5OVK - chains A and B of the 4 polymer chains in the assembly; structure by X-ray diffraction, 1.45 A resolution.

# Chain A (and B)
Molecule: 3-oxoacyl-[acyl-carrier-protein] reductase FabG
Source organism: Mycobacterium smegmatis (strain ATCC 700084 / mc(2)155)
Notes: EC 1.1.1.100; chain B of this document is another copy of the same molecule, construct and numbering; everything in this record applies to it too
UniProt: P71534 (FABG_MYCS2); residues 1-255 here = UniProt positions 1-255
Chain sequence (256 residues; each row starts with the number of its first residue; numbering starts at 0):
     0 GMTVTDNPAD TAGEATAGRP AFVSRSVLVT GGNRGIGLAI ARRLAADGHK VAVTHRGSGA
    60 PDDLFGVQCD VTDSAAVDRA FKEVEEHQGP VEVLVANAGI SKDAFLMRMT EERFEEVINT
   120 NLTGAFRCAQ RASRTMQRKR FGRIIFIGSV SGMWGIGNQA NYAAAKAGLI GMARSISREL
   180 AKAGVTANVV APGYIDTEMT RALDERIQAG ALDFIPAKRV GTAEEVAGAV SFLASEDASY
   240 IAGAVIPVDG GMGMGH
Disordered / not traced: 0-13 (chain B: 0-13, 197-209)
Differences from the reference sequence: expression tag (0)
Swiss-Prot annotation at these positions:
  - active site: Tyr161 (Proton acceptor)
  - binding site (NADP(+)): Asn32 to Ile35, Arg55, Asp69, Val70, Gly98, Tyr161, Lys165, Ile194, Arg205
  - site: Ser148 (Important for activity)
Residues lining bound ligands: NADPH (NDP; NADPH dihydro-nicotinamide-adenine-dinucleotide phosphate): Gly30, Gly31, Asn32, Arg33, Gly34, Ile35, Thr53, Arg55, Ser57, Cys68, Asp69, Val70, Thr71, Asn96, Ala97, Gly98, Ile99, Thr119, Thr196
From the paper describing this entry:
  - conformationally variable residues (loop rearrangement, side-chain flip): Ile99, Asp195 to Pro215

# Interface between chain A and chain B
Residue-residue contacts (79):
  Ala14(A) - Glu223(B)
  Thr15(A) - Glu223(B)
  Ala16(A) - Arg41(B)
  Ala16(A) - Arg42(B)
  Gly17(A) - Arg42(B)
  Gly17(A) - Ala45(B)
  Arg18(A) - Arg18(B)
  Arg18(A) - Arg42(B)
  Pro19(A) - Arg42(B)
  Arg42(A) - Ala16(B)
  Arg42(A) - Gly17(B)
  Arg42(A) - Arg18(B)
  Arg42(A) - Pro19(B)
  Arg42(A) - Asp236(B)  salt bridge
  Ala45(A) - Gly17(B)
  Arg173(A) - Met253(B)
  Arg173(A) - Gly254(B)  hydrogen bond (side chain-backbone)
  Ser176(A) - Pro215(B)
  Arg177(A) - Pro215(B)
  Arg177(A) - Met253(B)
  Ala180(A) - Pro215(B)
  Ala180(A) - Ala216(B)
  Lys181(A) - Pro215(B)  hydrogen bond (backbone-backbone)
  Lys181(A) - Ala216(B)
  Lys181(A) - Lys217(B)
  Tyr193(A) - Tyr239(B)
  Ile214(A) - Tyr239(B)
  Pro215(A) - Ser176(B)
  Pro215(A) - Arg177(B)
  Pro215(A) - Ala180(B)
  Pro215(A) - Lys181(B)  hydrogen bond (backbone-backbone)
  Ala216(A) - Ala180(B)
  Ala216(A) - Lys181(B)
  Lys217(A) - Lys181(B)
  Arg218(A) - Ser238(B)  hydrogen bond
  Arg218(A) - Tyr239(B)  hydrogen bond (backbone-side chain)
  Val219(A) - Tyr239(B)
  Gly220(A) - Tyr239(B)  hydrogen bond (backbone-side chain)
  Glu223(A) - Ala14(B)
  Glu223(A) - Thr15(B)
  Glu224(A) - Ser238(B)
  Glu224(A) - Tyr239(B)
  Gly227(A) - Phe231(B)
  Gly227(A) - Asp236(B)
  Ala228(A) - Phe231(B)  hydrophobic
  Phe231(A) - Gly227(B)
  Phe231(A) - Ala228(B)  hydrophobic
  Phe231(A) - Phe231(B)  hydrophobic
  Asp236(A) - Arg42(B)  salt bridge
  Asp236(A) - Gly227(B)
  Ser238(A) - Arg218(B)  hydrogen bond
  Ser238(A) - Glu224(B)
  Tyr239(A) - Tyr193(B)
  Tyr239(A) - Ile214(B)
  Tyr239(A) - Arg218(B)  hydrogen bond (side chain-backbone)
  Tyr239(A) - Val219(B)
  Tyr239(A) - Gly220(B)  hydrogen bond (side chain-backbone)
  Tyr239(A) - Glu224(B)
  Tyr239(A) - Val247(B)
  Tyr239(A) - Asp248(B)  hydrogen bond (backbone-backbone)
  Tyr239(A) - Gly249(B)  hydrogen bond (backbone-backbone)
  Ile240(A) - Pro246(B)
  Ala241(A) - Gly250(B)
  Ala241(A) - Met253(B)
  Gly242(A) - Met253(B)
  Ala243(A) - Pro246(B)  hydrophobic
  Ile245(A) - Ile245(B)  hydrophobic
  Pro246(A) - Ile240(B)
  Pro246(A) - Ala243(B)  hydrophobic
  Val247(A) - Tyr239(B)
  Asp248(A) - Tyr239(B)  hydrogen bond (backbone-backbone)
  Gly249(A) - Tyr239(B)  hydrogen bond (backbone-backbone)
  Gly250(A) - Ala241(B)
  Met253(A) - Arg173(B)
  Met253(A) - Arg177(B)
  Met253(A) - Ala241(B)
  Met253(A) - Gly242(B)
  Gly254(A) - Arg173(B)  hydrogen bond (backbone-side chain)
  His255(A) - His255(B)  hydrogen bond (backbone-side chain)
Interface residues without a listed pair, chain A (45 interface residues in all): Arg41, Ile194, Val244
Interface residues without a listed pair, chain B (46 interface residues in all): Met152, Ile194, Val244

# In short
The interface between chain A and chain B involves 45 residues on one side and 46 on the other, with 15
hydrogen bonds and 2 salt bridges. Polar pairs include Arg42(A)-Asp236(B), Arg173(A)-Gly254(B) and
Arg218(A)-Ser238(B). Chain A binds NADPH. The paper reports conformational variability at Ile99(A) and
Asp195(A).
Both chains are 3-oxoacyl-[acyl-carrier-protein] reductase FabG (Mycobacterium smegmatis (strain ATCC 700084 /
mc(2)155)). Entry 5OVK (Crystal structure MabA bound to NADPH from M. smegmatis) was determined by X-ray
diffraction together with 5OVJ and 5OVL from the same study.
